Entry 9D1W (electron microscopy, 3.44 A resolution); this record covers chains H and L of the 8 polymer chains in the assembly.

Chain H:
Molecule: PGDM1400 heavy chain
From: Homo sapiens
Sequence (245 residues; numbered 1 to 222 plus 23 insertion-coded residues; the number before each row is that of its first residue; a row labelled like 82A-82C holds insertion residues (82A, then the next letters in order)):
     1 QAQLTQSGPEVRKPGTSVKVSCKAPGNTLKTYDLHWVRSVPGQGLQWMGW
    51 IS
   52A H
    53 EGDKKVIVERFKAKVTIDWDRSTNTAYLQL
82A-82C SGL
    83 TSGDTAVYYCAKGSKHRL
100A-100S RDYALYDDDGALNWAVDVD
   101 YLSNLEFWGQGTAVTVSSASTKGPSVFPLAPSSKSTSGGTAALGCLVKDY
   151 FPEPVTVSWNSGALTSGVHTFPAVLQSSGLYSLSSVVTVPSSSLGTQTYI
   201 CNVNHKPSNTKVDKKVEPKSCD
Not modelled in the structure: 1, 119-222
Modified positions: Tyr-100F (O-sulfo-L-tyrosine; TYS)
Disulfides: Cys-22/Cys-92

Chain L:
Molecule: PGDM1400 light chain
From: Homo sapiens
Sequence (219 residues; numbered 1 to 214 plus 5 insertion-coded residues; the number before each row is that of its first residue; a row labelled like 27A-27E holds insertion residues (27A, then the next letters in order)):
     1 DFVLTQSPHSLSVTPGESASISCKSSH
27A-27E SLIHG
    28 DRNNYLAWYVQKPGRSPQLLIYLASSRASGVPDRFSGSGSDKDFTLKISR
    78 VETEDVGTYYCMQGRESPWTFGQGTKVDIKRTVAAPSVFIFPPSDEQLKS
   128 GTASVVCLLNNFYPREAKVQWKVDNALQSGNSQESVTEQDSKDSTYSLSS
   178 TLTLSKADYEKHKVYACEVTHQGLSSPVTKSFNRGEC
Not modelled in the structure: 109-214
Disulfides: Cys-23/Cys-88

Chain H / chain L interface:
Pairs across the interface (29; chain H residue first):
  His-35(H) / Trp-96(L)
  Leu-45(H) / Pro-44(L)  hydrophobic
  Leu-45(H) / Phe-98(L)
  Trp-47(H) / Trp-96(L)
  Tyr-91(H) / Gln-38(L)
  Tyr-91(H) / Arg-42(L)
  Tyr-91(H) / Ser-43(L)
  Tyr-91(H) / Pro-44(L)
  His-98(H) / Tyr-32(L)  hydrogen bond
  Leu-100(H) / His-27D(L)
  Leu-100(H) / Tyr-32(L)
  Asp-100B(H) / His-27D(L)  salt bridge
  Asp-100S(H) / Trp-96(L)
  Tyr-101(H) / His-27D(L)
  Tyr-101(H) / Gly-91(L)
  Tyr-101(H) / Arg-92(L)
  Leu-102(H) / Tyr-32(L)
  Leu-102(H) / Met-89(L)  hydrophobic
  Leu-102(H) / Gly-91(L)  hydrogen bond (backbone-backbone)
  Leu-102(H) / Trp-96(L)  hydrophobic
  Ser-103(H) / Tyr-49(L)
  Asn-104(H) / Tyr-36(L)
  Asn-104(H) / Leu-46(L)
  Asn-104(H) / Tyr-49(L)
  Leu-105(H) / Tyr-36(L)  hydrogen bond (backbone-side chain)
  Leu-105(H) / Leu-46(L)
  Glu-106(H) / Leu-46(L)
  Trp-108(H) / Pro-44(L)  hydrophobic
  Gly-109(H) / Ser-43(L)
Other interface residues (no listed pair), chain H (22 interface residues in all): Gln-3, Ser-39, Gly-44, Gln-46, Trp-50, Val-60
Other interface residues (no listed pair), chain L (18 interface residues in all): Ala-34, Leu-50, Tyr-87, Pro-95

In short:
22 residues of chain H face 18 of chain L across their interface; the contacts include 3 hydrogen bonds and 1
salt bridge. Polar pairs include Asp-100B(H)/His-27D(L), His-98(H)/Tyr-32(L) and Leu-105(H)/Tyr-36(L).
Chain H is PGDM1400 heavy chain and chain L is PGDM1400 light chain, both from Homo sapiens; the structure,
Cryo-EM structure of PGDM1400 Fab bound to HIV-1 BG505 DS-SOSIP.664 Env trimer, was determined by electron
microscopy, deposited together with 9D3D.
